Entry 8KD6 (electron microscopy, 3.07 A resolution); this record covers chains Q and X of the 16 polymer chains in the assembly.

Chain Q:
Name: Histone H2A
From: Xenopus laevis
UniProtKB: Q6AZJ8 (Q6AZJ8_XENLA); residues 1-129 here correspond to UniProt positions 2-130 (UniProt number = residue number + 1)
Chain sequence (129 residues; each row starts with the number of its first residue):
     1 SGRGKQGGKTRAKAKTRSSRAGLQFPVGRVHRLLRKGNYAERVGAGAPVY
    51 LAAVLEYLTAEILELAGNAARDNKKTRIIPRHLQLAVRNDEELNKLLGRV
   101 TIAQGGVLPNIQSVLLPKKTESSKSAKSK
Unresolved in the structure: 1-10, 117-129

Chain X:
Molecule: 187bp DNA
Sequence (187 nucleotides; row label = number of the first residue in the row; numbers below 1 keep their minus sign (DG-93 is residue -93)):
   -93 GCGGTGGCGGCCGCTCTAGAACAGGATGTATATATCTGACACGTGCCTGG
   -43 AGACTAGGGAGTAATCCCCTTGGCGGTTAAAACGCGGGGGACAGCGCGTA
     7 CGTGCGTTTAAGCGGTGCTAGAGCTGTCTACGACCAATTGAGCGGCCTCG
    57 GCACCGGGATTCTCCAGGGCGGCCGCGTATAGGGTCC
Unresolved in the structure: -93 to -89, 76-93

How chain Q and chain X interact:
Residue-residue contacts - 18 pairs, chain Q then chain X:
  Arg11(Q) with DA43(X), hydrogen bond to the base; DT44(X), hydrogen bond to the base; DT45(X), hydrogen bond to the sugar
  Ala14(Q) with DG46(X), sugar contact
  Arg29(Q) with DG48(X), sugar contact
  His31(Q) with DA39(X), salt bridge to the phosphate
  Arg35(Q) with DA39(X), salt bridge to the phosphate
  Glu41(Q) with DA39(X), sugar contact
  Arg42(Q) with DA39(X), phosphate contact
  Val43(Q) with DG38(X), sugar contact; DA39(X), hydrogen bond to the phosphate
  Gly44(Q) with DG38(X), phosphate contact
  Ala45(Q) with DG38(X), hydrogen bond to the phosphate
  Lys75(Q) with DC58(X), phosphate contact
  Thr76(Q) with DG57(X), phosphate contact; DC58(X), hydrogen bond to the phosphate
  Arg77(Q) with DG57(X), sugar contact; DC58(X), hydrogen bond to the phosphate
Also at the interface, not in a pair above, chain Q (16 interface residues in all): Lys13, Lys74, Ile79
Also at the interface, not in a pair above, chain X (12 interface residues in all): DC37, DC49, DA59

Summary:
16 residues of chain Q and 12 residues of chain X are in contact; the contacts include 7 hydrogen bonds and 2
salt bridges. Polar pairs include Arg11(Q)-DA43(X), Arg11(Q)-DT44(X) and Arg11(Q)-DT45(X).
Chain Q is Histone H2A (Xenopus laevis) and chain X is 187bp DNA; the structure, Rpd3S in complex with
nucleosome with H3K36MLA modification and 187bp DNA, class3, was determined by electron microscopy, deposited
together with 8KC7, 8KD2, 8KD3, 8KD4, 8KD5 and 8KD7.
